1DCO - chains A and B of the 4 polymer chains in the assembly; structure by X-ray diffraction, 2.30 A resolution.

== Chain A (and B) ==
Name: DCOH
From: Rattus norvegicus
Notes: EC 4.2.1.96; chain B of this document is another copy of the same molecule, construct and numbering; everything in this record applies to it too
UniProt: P61459 (PHS_RAT); residues 2-104 here correspond to UniProt positions 1-103 (UniProt number = residue number - 1)
Chain sequence (104 residues; numbered 1 to 104; the number before each row is that of its first residue):
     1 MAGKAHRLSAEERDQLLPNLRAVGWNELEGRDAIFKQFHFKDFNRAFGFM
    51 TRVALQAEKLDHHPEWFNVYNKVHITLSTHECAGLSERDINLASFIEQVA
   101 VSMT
Unresolved in the structure: 1-5

== Interface between chain A and chain B ==
Contacting residue pairs - 29 pairs, chain A then chain B:
  Phe43(A) with Ala54(B), hydrophobic; Glu58(B); His63(B)
  Phe47(A) with Phe47(B), hydrophobic; Thr51(B); Ala54(B), hydrophobic
  Met50(A) with Phe47(B); Met50(B), hydrophobic
  Thr51(A) with Phe47(B)
  Ala54(A) with Phe43(B), hydrophobic; Phe47(B), hydrophobic
  Glu58(A) with Phe43(B)
  His63(A) with Phe43(B); Tyr70(B)
  Pro64(A) with Asn68(B); Val69(B)
  Glu65(A) with Phe67(B); Asn68(B); Val69(B)
  Trp66(A) with Phe67(B); Asn68(B), hydrogen bond
  Phe67(A) with Trp66(B); Phe67(B), hydrophobic
  Asn68(A) with Pro64(B); Glu65(B); Trp66(B), hydrogen bond (backbone-backbone)
  Val69(A) with Pro64(B); Glu65(B)
  Tyr70(A) with His63(B)
Other interface residues (no listed pair), chain B (15 interface residues in all): Asn44

== In short ==
14 residues of chain A and 15 residues of chain B are in contact; the contacts include 2 hydrogen bonds. Its
one hydrogen-bonded contact is Trp66(A)-Asn68(B).
Both chains are DCOH (Rattus norvegicus). Entry 1DCO (Dcoh, a bifunctional protein-binding transcriptional
coactivator) was determined by X-ray diffraction, deposited together with 1DCP.
